8VUE - chains G and H of the 12 polymer chains in the assembly; structure by electron microscopy, 3.59 A resolution.

Chain G:
Name: L5A7 Fab Heavy Chain
From: Homo sapiens
Notes: antibody fragment or engineered binder
Chain sequence (230 residues; row label = number of the first residue in the row; a row labelled like 35A-35B holds insertion residues (35A, then the next letters in order)):
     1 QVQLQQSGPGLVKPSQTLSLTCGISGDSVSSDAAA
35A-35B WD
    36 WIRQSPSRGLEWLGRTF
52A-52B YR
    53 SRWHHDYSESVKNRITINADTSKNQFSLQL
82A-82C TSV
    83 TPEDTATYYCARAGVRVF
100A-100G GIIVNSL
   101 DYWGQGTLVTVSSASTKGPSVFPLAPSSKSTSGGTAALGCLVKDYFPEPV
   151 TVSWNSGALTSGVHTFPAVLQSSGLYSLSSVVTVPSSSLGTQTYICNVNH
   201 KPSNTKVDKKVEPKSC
Not modelled in the structure: 129-134
Cystine bridges: Cys-22/Cys-92, Cys-140/Cys-196

Chain H:
Name: L5A7 Fab Light Chain
From: Homo sapiens
Notes: antibody fragment or engineered binder
Chain sequence (210 residues; numbered 1 to 214; 4 numbers in that range are skipped by the numbering (no residue carries them; nothing is unmodelled there); the number before each row is that of its first residue):
     1 AIQLTQSPSSLSASVGDRVTITCRASQATSSYLAWYQQKPGKAPKLLIYA
    51 ASTLQSGVPSRFSGSGSGTDFTLTITSLQPEDFATYYCQLS
    96 KTFGPGTKVEIKRTVAAPSVFIFPPSDEQLKSGTASVVCLLNNFYPREAK
   146 VQWKVDNALQSGNSQESVTEQDSKDSTYSLSSTLTLSKADYEKHKVYACE
   196 VTHQGLSSPVTKSFNRGEC
Not modelled in the structure: 214
Cystine bridges: Cys-23/Cys-88, Cys-134/Cys-194

Interface between chain G and chain H:
Residue-residue contacts (51; chain G residue first):
  Gln-39(G) with Gln-38(H), hydrogen bond; Tyr-87(H)
  Leu-45(G) with Pro-44(H), hydrophobic; Tyr-87(H); Phe-98(H), hydrophobic
  Trp-47(G) with Lys-96(H)
  Arg-50(G) with Lys-96(H)
  Tyr-91(G) with Gln-38(H); Ala-43(H), hydrophobic
  Val-97(G) with Gln-55(H)
  Val-99(G) with Ser-31(H)
  Ile-100B(G) with Tyr-32(H)
  Val-100D(G) with Ser-31(H); Tyr-32(H), hydrophobic
  Asn-100E(G) with Gln-89(H), hydrogen bond (backbone-side chain); Ser-91(H), hydrogen bond (side chain-backbone); Lys-96(H)
  Ser-100F(G) with Ala-34(H); Tyr-36(H); Tyr-49(H); Gln-89(H)
  Leu-100G(G) with Tyr-36(H), hydrogen bond (backbone-side chain); Leu-46(H)
  Asp-101(G) with Leu-46(H); Gln-55(H), hydrogen bond
  Trp-103(G) with Ala-43(H), hydrophobic; Pro-44(H)
  Gly-104(G) with Ala-43(H)
  Phe-122(G) with Ser-121(H); Glu-123(H); Gln-124(H)
  Pro-123(G) with Glu-123(H)
  Leu-124(G) with Phe-118(H), hydrophobic; Val-133(H), hydrophobic
  Ala-125(G) with Phe-118(H)
  Thr-135(G) with Phe-116(H)
  Ala-137(G) with Phe-116(H); Phe-118(H)
  Leu-138(G) with Phe-118(H), hydrophobic
  Leu-141(G) with Ser-131(H)
  His-164(G) with Ser-174(H)
  Phe-166(G) with Ser-174(H); Leu-175(H); Ser-176(H)
  Pro-167(G) with Ser-162(H), hydrogen bond (backbone-side chain); Val-163(H)
  Val-169(G) with Gln-160(H)
  Ser-179(G) with Ser-176(H)
  Val-181(G) with Leu-135(H), hydrophobic; Asn-137(H)
  Lys-214(G) with Glu-213(H), hydrogen bond (side chain-backbone)
Other interface residues (no listed pair), chain G (36 interface residues in all): Ile-37, Asp-58, Arg-98, Pro-126, Ala-136, Gly-139
Other interface residues (no listed pair), chain H (35 interface residues in all): Lys-42, Asn-138, Glu-161, Thr-164
From the paper, about this interface:
  - specific contacts: Tyr-32(H)/Ile-100B(G) (hydrophobic contact)

Summary:
36 residues of chain G and 35 residues of chain H are in contact, with 7 hydrogen bonds. Among the polar pairs
are Gln-39(G)/Gln-38(H), Leu-100G(G)/Tyr-36(H) and Asn-100E(G)/Gln-89(H). The authors report a hydrophobic
contact between Tyr-32(H) and Ile-100B(G).
Here chain G is L5A7 Fab Heavy Chain and chain H is L5A7 Fab Light Chain, both from Homo sapiens. Entry 8VUE
(L5A7 Fab bound to Indonesia2005 Hemagglutinin) was determined by electron microscopy together with 8VVB from
the same study.
